PDB entry 8ITF | electron microscopy, 3.46 A resolution | chains A and B of the 6 polymer chains in the assembly

Chain A:
Molecule: Guanine nucleotide-binding protein G(s) subunit alpha isoforms short
Organism: Homo sapiens
Sequence (362 residues; numbered 0 to 394; 33 numbers in that range are skipped by the numbering (no residue carries them; nothing is unmodelled there); the number before each row is that of its first residue; numbering starts at 0):
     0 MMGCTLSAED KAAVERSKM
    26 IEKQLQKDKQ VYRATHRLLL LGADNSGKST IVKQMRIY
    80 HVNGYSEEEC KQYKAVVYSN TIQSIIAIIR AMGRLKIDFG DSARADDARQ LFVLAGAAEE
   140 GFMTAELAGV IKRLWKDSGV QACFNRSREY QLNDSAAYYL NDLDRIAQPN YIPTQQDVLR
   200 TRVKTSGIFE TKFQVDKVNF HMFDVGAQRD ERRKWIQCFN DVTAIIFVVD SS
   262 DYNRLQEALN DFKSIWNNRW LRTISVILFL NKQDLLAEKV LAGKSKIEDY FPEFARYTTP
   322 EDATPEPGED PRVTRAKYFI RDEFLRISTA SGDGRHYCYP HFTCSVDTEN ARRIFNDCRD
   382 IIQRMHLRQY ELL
Disordered / not traced: 0-3, 80-201, 262-264

Chain B:
Molecule: Guanine nucleotide-binding protein G(I)/G(S)/G(T) subunit beta-1
Organism: Homo sapiens
Reference sequence: P62873 (GBB1_HUMAN); residues 2-340 here = UniProt positions 2-340
Sequence (377 residues; row label = number of the first residue in the row; numbers below 1 keep their minus sign (Met-10 is residue -10)):
   -10 MHHHHHHGSL LQSELDQLRQ EAEQLKNQIR DARKACADAT LSQITNNIDP VGRIQMRTRR
    50 TLRGHLAKIY AMHWGTDSRL LVSASQDGKL IIWDSYTTNK VHAIPLRSSW VMTCAYAPSG
   110 NYVACGGLDN ICSIYNLKTR EGNVRVSREL AGHTGYLSCC RFLDDNQIVT SSGDTTCALW
   170 DIETGQQTTT FTGHTGDVMS LSLAPDTRLF VSGACDASAK LWDVREGMCR QTFTGHESDI
   230 NAICFFPNGN AFATGSDDAT CRLFDLRADQ ELMTYSHDNI ICGITSVSFS KSGRLLLAGY
   290 DDFNCNVWDA LKADRAGVLA GHDNRVSCLG VTDDGMAVAT GSWDSFLKIW NGSSGGGGSG
   350 GGGSSGVSGW RLFKKIS
Disordered / not traced: -10 to 2, 224, 341-366
Construct notes: initiating methionine (-10); expression tag (-9 to 1, 341-366)
UniProt features mapped onto this chain:
  - modified residue: Ser2 (N-acetylserine), His266 (Phosphohistidine)
  - natural variant: Leu30 (L30F: In MRD42; uncertain significance), Arg52 (R52G: In MRD42), Gly64 (G64V: In MRD42), Asp76 (D76E: In MRD42; D76G: In MRD42), Gly77 (G77S: In MRD42), Lys78 (K78R: In MRD42), Ile80 (I80N: In MRD42; I80T: In MRD42), His91 (H91R: In MRD42; uncertain significance), Ala92 (A92T: In MRD42), Pro94 (P94S: In MRD42), Leu95 (L95P: In MRD42), Arg96 (R96L: In MRD42), 5 further natural variant entries in UniProt

How chain A and chain B interact:
Contacting residue pairs (32):
  Arg15(A) - Val90(B)  hydrogen bond (side chain-backbone)
  Ser16(A) - Lys89(B)
  Ile26(A) - Ala92(B)  hydrophobic
  Leu30(A) - Gly53(B)
  Leu30(A) - Lys78(B)
  Asp33(A) - Lys78(B)  salt bridge
  Lys34(A) - Leu55(B)
  Thr204(A) - Asn119(B)
  Thr204(A) - His142(B)  hydrogen bond (side chain-backbone)
  Thr204(A) - Thr143(B)
  Gly206(A) - Leu117(B)
  Ile207(A) - Trp99(B)
  Phe222(A) - Trp99(B)  hydrophobic
  Ala226(A) - Thr143(B)
  Gln227(A) - Leu117(B)
  Gln227(A) - Gly144(B)
  Gln227(A) - Tyr145(B)
  Arg228(A) - Thr164(B)
  Arg228(A) - Thr184(B)
  Arg228(A) - Asp186(B)  salt bridge
  Arg232(A) - Cys204(B)
  Lys233(A) - Tyr145(B)
  Lys233(A) - Met188(B)
  Lys233(A) - Asp228(B)
  Gln236(A) - Arg314(B)
  Gln236(A) - Trp332(B)
  Cys237(A) - Lys57(B)  hydrogen bond (backbone-side chain)
  Cys237(A) - Gln75(B)
  Phe238(A) - Trp99(B)  hydrophobic
  Asn239(A) - Lys57(B)  hydrogen bond
  Asn239(A) - Trp332(B)
  Trp281(A) - Arg314(B)
Other interface residues (no listed pair), chain A (24 interface residues in all): Val13, Tyr37, Ser205, Asp240
Other interface residues (no listed pair), chain B (30 interface residues in all): Ala56, Ile80, Asn88, Met101, Asp118, Gly162, Gly185

Summary:
The interface between chain A and chain B involves 24 residues on one side and 30 on the other, with 4
hydrogen bonds and 2 salt bridges. Among the polar pairs are Asp33(A)-Lys78(B), Arg228(A)-Asp186(B) and
Arg15(A)-Val90(B).
Chain A is Guanine nucleotide-binding protein G(s) subunit alpha isoforms short and chain B is Guanine
nucleotide-binding protein G(I)/G(S)/G(T) subunit beta-1, both from Homo sapiens; the structure, Cryo-EM
structure of the DMCHA-bound mTAAR9-Gs complex, was determined by electron microscopy, deposited together with
8IW1, 8IW4, 8IW7 and 8IW9.
